PDB entry 7CUN | electron microscopy, 3.50 A resolution | chains F and H of the 12 polymer chains in the assembly

[Chain F]
Name: Integrator complex subunit 6
Source organism: Homo sapiens
UniProtKB: Q9UL03 (INT6_HUMAN); residue numbers follow UniProt; this construct covers 1-887
Amino-acid sequence (887 residues; row label = number of the first residue in the row):
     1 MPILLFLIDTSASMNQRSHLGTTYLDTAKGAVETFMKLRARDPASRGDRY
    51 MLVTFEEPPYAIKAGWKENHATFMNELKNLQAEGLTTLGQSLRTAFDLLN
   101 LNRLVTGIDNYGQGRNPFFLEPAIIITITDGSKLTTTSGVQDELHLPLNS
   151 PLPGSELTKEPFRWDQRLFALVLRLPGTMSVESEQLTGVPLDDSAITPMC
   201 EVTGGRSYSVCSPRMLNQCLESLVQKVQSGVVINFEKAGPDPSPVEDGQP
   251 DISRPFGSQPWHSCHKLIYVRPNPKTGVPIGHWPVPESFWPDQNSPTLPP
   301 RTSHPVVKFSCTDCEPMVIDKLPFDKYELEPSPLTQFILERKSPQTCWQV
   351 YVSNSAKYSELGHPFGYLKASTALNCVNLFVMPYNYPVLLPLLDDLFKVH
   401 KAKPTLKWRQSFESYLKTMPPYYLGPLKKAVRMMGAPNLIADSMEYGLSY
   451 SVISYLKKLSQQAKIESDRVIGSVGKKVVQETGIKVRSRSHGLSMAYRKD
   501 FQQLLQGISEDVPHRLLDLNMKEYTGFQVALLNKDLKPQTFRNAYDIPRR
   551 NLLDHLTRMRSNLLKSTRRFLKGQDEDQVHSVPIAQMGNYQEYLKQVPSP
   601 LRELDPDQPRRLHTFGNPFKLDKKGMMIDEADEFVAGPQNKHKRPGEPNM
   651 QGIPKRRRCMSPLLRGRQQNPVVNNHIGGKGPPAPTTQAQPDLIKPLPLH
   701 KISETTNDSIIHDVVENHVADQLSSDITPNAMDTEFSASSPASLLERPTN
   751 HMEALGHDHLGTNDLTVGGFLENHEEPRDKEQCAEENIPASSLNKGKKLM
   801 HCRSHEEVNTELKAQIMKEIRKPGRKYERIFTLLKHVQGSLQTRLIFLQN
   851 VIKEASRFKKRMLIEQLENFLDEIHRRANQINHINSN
Unresolved in the structure: 1-2, 252-256, 272-277, 392-407, 487-522, 600-887
Swiss-Prot annotation at these positions:
  - motif: Met626 to Glu633 (Inhibitory loop)
  - modified residue: Ser804 (Phosphoserine)

[Chain H]
Name: Integrator complex subunit 8
Source organism: Homo sapiens
UniProtKB: Q75QN2 (INT8_HUMAN); numbering as in UniProt (aligned over 1-995)
Amino-acid sequence (995 residues; numbered 1 to 995; the number before each row is that of its first residue):
     1 MSAEAADREAATSSRPCTPPQTCWFEFLLEESLLEKHLRKPCPDPAPVQL
    51 IVQFLEQASKPSVNEQNQVQPPPDNKRNRILKLLALKVAAHLKWDLDILE
   101 KSLSVPVLNMLLNELLCISKVPPGTKHVDMDLATLPPTTAMAVLLYNRWA
   151 IRTIVQSSFPVKQAKPGPPQLSVMNQMQQEKELTENILKVLKEQAADSIL
   201 VLEAALKLNKDLYVHTMRTLDLLAMEPGMVNGETESSTAGLKVKTEEMQC
   251 QVCYDLGAAYFQQGSTNSAVYENAREKFFRTKELIAEIGSLSLHCTIDEK
   301 RLAGYCQACDVLVPSSDSTSQQLTPYSQVHICLRSGNYQEVIQIFIEDNL
   351 TLSLPVQFRQSVLRELFKKAQQGNEALDEICFKVCACNTVRDILEGRTIS
   401 VQFNQLFLRPNKEKIDFLLEVCSRSVNLEKASESLKGNMAAFLKNVCLGL
   451 EDLQYVFMISSHELFITLLKDEERKLLVDQMRKRSPRVNLCIKPVTSFYD
   501 IPASASVNIGQLEHQLILSVDPWRIRQILIELHGMTSERQFWTVSNKWEV
   551 PSVYSGVILGIKDNLTRDLVYILMAKGLHCSTVKDFSHAKQLFAACLELV
   601 TEFSPKLRQVMLNEMLLLDIHTHEAGTGQAGERPPSDLISRVRGYLEMRL
   651 PDIPLRQVIAEECVAFMLNWRENEYLTLQVPAFLLQSNPYVKLGQLLAAT
   701 CKELPGPKESRRTAKDLWEVVVQICSVSSQHKRGNDGRVSLIKQRESTLG
   751 IMYRSELLSFIKKLREPLVLTIILSLFVKLHNVREDIVNDITAEHISIWP
   801 SSIPNLQSVDFEAVAITVKELVRYTLSINPNNHSWLIIQADIYFATNQYS
   851 AALHYYLQAGAVCSDFFNKAVPPDVYTDQVIKRMIKCCSLLNCHTQVAIL
   901 CQFLREIDYKTAFKSLQEQNSHDAMDSYYDYIWDVTILEYLTYLHHKRGE
   951 TDKRQIAIKAIGQTELNASNPEEVLQLAAQRRKKKFLQAMAKLYF
Unresolved in the structure: 1-43, 284-323
Swiss-Prot annotation at these positions:
  - motif: Trp24 to Leu29 (WFEF motif)
  - modified residue: Thr18 (Phosphothreonine)
  - natural variant: Asp298 (D298G: In NEDCHS), Glu973 to Leu975 (deletion: In NEDCHS)
  - mutagenesis: Trp24 to Phe27 (Abolished recruitment of protein phosphatase 2A subunits)

[Chain F / chain H interface]
Contacting residue pairs (36; chain F residue first):
  Ala12(F) with Glu939(H); Thr942(H); Ile961(H)
  Ser13(F) with Val935(H); Glu939(H)
  Asn15(F) with Ile958(H); Ile961(H); Gly962(H)
  Gln16(F) with Ile961(H); Gly962(H); Asn967(H), hydrogen bond (side chain-backbone); Ala968(H)
  Arg17(F) with Gly962(H); Asn967(H)
  Tyr24(F) with Asn967(H), hydrogen bond; Ser969(H)
  Glu83(F) with His946(H), salt bridge; Arg954(H), salt bridge
  Gly84(F) with Glu939(H); Tyr943(H)
  Leu85(F) with Glu939(H); Tyr943(H), hydrophobic
  Thr86(F) with Glu939(H), hydrogen bond (backbone-side chain)
  Lys133(F) with Thr936(H)
  Thr135(F) with Thr936(H); Glu939(H)
  Ser138(F) with Lys910(H); Phe913(H)
  Gly139(F) with Phe913(H)
  Val140(F) with Tyr909(H), hydrophobic; Thr936(H)
  Arg174(F) with Ser969(H)
  Leu175(F) with Asn967(H), hydrogen bond (backbone-side chain); Ser969(H)
  Gly177(F) with Thr964(H)
  Thr178(F) with Asn970(H)
Other interface residues (no listed pair), chain F (24 interface residues in all): Ser11, Ser18, Thr137, Pro176, Gln480
Other interface residues (no listed pair), chain H (21 interface residues in all): Tyr940, Arg948, Leu966

[In short]
The interface between chain F and chain H involves 24 residues on one side and 21 on the other; the contacts
include 4 hydrogen bonds and 2 salt bridges. Among the polar pairs are Glu83(F)-His946(H), Glu83(F)-Arg954(H)
and Gln16(F)-Asn967(H).
Here chain F is Integrator complex subunit 6 and chain H is Integrator complex subunit 8, both from Homo
sapiens. Entry 7CUN (The structure of human Integrator-PP2A complex) was determined by electron microscopy.
